7W67 - chains C and F of the 4 polymer chains in the assembly; structure by X-ray diffraction, 2.19 A resolution.

# Chain C
Protein: Histone-lysine N-methyltransferase 2A
From: Homo sapiens
Notes: EC 2.1.1.364, 2.1.1.-
Reference sequence: Q03164 (KMT2A_HUMAN); the construct has insertions or renumbered stretches relative to UniProt, so the offset changes along the chain: 3813-3881 = UniProt 3813-3881; 3883-3970 = UniProt 3882-3969
Amino-acid sequence (158 residues; row label = number of the first residue in the row):
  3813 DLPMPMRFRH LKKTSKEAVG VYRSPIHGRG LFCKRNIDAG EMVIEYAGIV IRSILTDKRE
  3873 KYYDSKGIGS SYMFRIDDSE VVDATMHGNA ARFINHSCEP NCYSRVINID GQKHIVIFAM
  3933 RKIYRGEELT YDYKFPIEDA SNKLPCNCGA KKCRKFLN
Not modelled in the structure: 3813
Construct notes: engineered mutation Ile3861 (Asn in Q03164), Leu3867 (Gln in Q03164), Ser3883 (Cys3882 in Q03164); insertion (3882)
Ion coordination: Zn2+: Cys3910, Cys3958, Cys3960, Cys3965
Residues lining bound ligands: S-adenosylhomocysteine (SAH): Ile3838, His3839, Gly3840, Arg3841, Ser3882, Ser3883, Tyr3884, Arg3904, Phe3905, Ile3906, Asn3907, His3908, Tyr3945, Leu3956, Pro3957, Cys3958, Asn3959, Cys3960, Leu3969
Curated features (UniProtKB/Swiss-Prot):
  - binding site (S-adenosyl-L-methionine): His3839, Arg3841, Tyr3884, Asn3907, His3908, Asn3959
  - binding site (Zn(2+)): Cys3910, Cys3958, Cys3960, Cys3965

# Chain F
Protein: Retinoblastoma-binding protein 5
From: Homo sapiens
Reference sequence: Q15291 (RBBP5_HUMAN); numbering as in UniProt (aligned over 330-356)
Amino-acid sequence (27 residues; row label = number of the first residue in the row):
   330 SAFAPDFKEL DENVEYEERE SEFDIED
Not modelled in the structure: 330-335, 355-356
Curated features (UniProtKB/Swiss-Prot):
  - modified residue: Ser350 (Phosphoserine)

# Chain C / chain F interface
Residue-residue contacts (40):
  Arg3821(C) with Glu341(F), salt bridge
  Lys3824(C) with Asp340(F), hydrogen bond (side chain-backbone); Glu341(F)
  Glu3857(C) with Asn342(F), hydrogen bond
  Ala3859(C) with Asn342(F)
  Gly3860(C) with Leu339(F); Asn342(F), hydrogen bond (backbone-side chain); Val343(F), hydrogen bond (backbone-backbone)
  Ile3861(C) with Val343(F); Tyr345(F), hydrophobic
  Val3862(C) with Asn342(F); Val343(F), hydrogen bond (backbone-backbone); Glu344(F); Tyr345(F), hydrogen bond (backbone-backbone)
  Ile3863(C) with Tyr345(F), hydrophobic
  Arg3864(C) with Glu347(F), salt bridge; Phe352(F)
  Ile3866(C) with Phe352(F), hydrophobic
  Leu3867(C) with Tyr345(F), hydrophobic; Glu347(F); Glu351(F); Phe352(F), hydrophobic
  Lys3870(C) with Glu351(F), salt bridge
  Arg3871(C) with Tyr345(F)
  Thr3897(C) with Phe336(F)
  Met3898(C) with Phe336(F); Lys337(F), hydrogen bond (backbone-backbone)
  His3899(C) with Lys337(F); Leu339(F)
  Gly3900(C) with Phe336(F); Lys337(F), hydrogen bond (backbone-backbone); Glu338(F); Leu339(F), hydrogen bond (backbone-backbone)
  Asn3901(C) with Glu338(F); Leu339(F)
  Arg3904(C) with Phe336(F)
  Phe3905(C) with Phe336(F), hydrophobic
  Gln3924(C) with Glu344(F), hydrogen bond
  Lys3925(C) with Asn342(F)
  His3926(C) with Asn342(F)
Other interface residues (no listed pair), chain C (28 interface residues in all): Phe3820, Lys3828, Tyr3858, Val3894, Ala3902

# Overview
The interface between chain C and chain F involves 28 residues on one side and 13 on the other, with 10
hydrogen bonds and 3 salt bridges. Polar contacts include Arg3821(C)-Glu341(F), Arg3864(C)-Glu347(F) and
Lys3870(C)-Glu351(F). Bound to chain C: S-adenosylhomocysteine.
Chain C is Histone-lysine N-methyltransferase 2A and chain F is Retinoblastoma-binding protein 5, both from
Homo sapiens; the structure, The crystal structure of MLL1 (N3861I/Q3867L/C3882SS)-RBBP5-ASH2L in complex with
H3K4me0 peptide, was determined by X-ray diffraction (same publication as 7W6A, 7W6I, 7W6J and 7W6L).
